5LTA - chains A and E; structure by X-ray diffraction, 2.62 A resolution.

== Chain A ==
Protein: Pre-mRNA-splicing factor ATP-dependent RNA helicase PRP43
Organism: Chaetomium thermophilum var. thermophilum DSM 1495
Notes: EC 3.6.4.13
UniProt: G0RY84 (G0RY84_CHATD); residue numbers follow UniProt; this construct covers 61-764
Chain sequence (714 residues; row label = number of the first residue in the row):
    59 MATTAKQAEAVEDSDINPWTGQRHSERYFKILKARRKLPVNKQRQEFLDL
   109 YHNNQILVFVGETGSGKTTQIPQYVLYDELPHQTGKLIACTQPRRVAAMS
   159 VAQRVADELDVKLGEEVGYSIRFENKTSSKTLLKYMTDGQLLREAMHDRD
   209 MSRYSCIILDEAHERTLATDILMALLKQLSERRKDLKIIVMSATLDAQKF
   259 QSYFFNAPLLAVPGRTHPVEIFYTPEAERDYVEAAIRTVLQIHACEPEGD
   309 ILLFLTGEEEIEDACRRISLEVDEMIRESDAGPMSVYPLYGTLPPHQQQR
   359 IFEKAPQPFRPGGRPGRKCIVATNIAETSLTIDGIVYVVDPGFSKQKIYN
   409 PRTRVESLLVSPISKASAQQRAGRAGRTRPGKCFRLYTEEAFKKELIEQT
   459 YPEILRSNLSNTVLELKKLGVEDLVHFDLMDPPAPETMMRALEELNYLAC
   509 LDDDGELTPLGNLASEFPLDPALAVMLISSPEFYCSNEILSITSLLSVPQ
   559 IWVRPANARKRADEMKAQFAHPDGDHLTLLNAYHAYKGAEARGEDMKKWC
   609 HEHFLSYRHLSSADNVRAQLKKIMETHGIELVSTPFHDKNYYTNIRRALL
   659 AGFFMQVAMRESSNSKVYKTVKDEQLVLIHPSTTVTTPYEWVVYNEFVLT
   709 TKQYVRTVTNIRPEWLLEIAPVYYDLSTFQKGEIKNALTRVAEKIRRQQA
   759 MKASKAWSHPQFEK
Disordered / not traced: 59-60, 759-772
Sequence notes: initiating methionine (59); expression tag (60, 765-772)
Metal / ion sites: Mg2+: Thr126 (together with ADP)
Ligand contacts: ADP / beryllium trifluoride: Leu96, Glu120, Thr121, Gly122, Ser123, Gly124, Lys125, Thr126, Thr127, Arg162, Asp218, Glu219, Ala251, Thr274, Ser387, Thr389, Asp391, Gln428, Arg432, Arg435, Thr436
From the paper describing this entry:
  - binding site for the 16-nt RNA strand (chain E): Arg153, Arg180, Thr195, Arg201, Glu316, Gly349, Thr381, Asn382, Lys403, Ser555, Arg562
  - mutagenesis - R180G/F181G, R180G/F181G/Y348G/T350G: abolished catalytic activity
  - mutagenesis - Y348G/T350G: unchanged catalytic activity
  - conformationally variable residues (loop rearrangement): Arg180, Phe181

== Chain E ==
Molecule: 16-nt RNA strand
Sequence (16 nucleotides; each row starts with the number of its first residue):
     1 UUUUUUUUUUUUUUUU
Disordered / not traced: 9-16

== How chain A and chain E interact ==
Residue-residue contacts (47; chain A residue first):
  Pro151(A) with U6(E), sugar contact
  Arg152(A) with U5(E), hydrogen bond to the sugar; U6(E), phosphate contact
  Arg153(A) with U6(E), hydrogen bond to the phosphate; U7(E), salt bridge to the phosphate
  Ile179(A) with U7(E), phosphate contact
  Arg180(A) with U7(E), hydrogen bond to the phosphate; U8(E), salt bridge to the phosphate
  Thr195(A) with U6(E), hydrogen bond to the phosphate; U7(E), hydrogen bond to the phosphate
  Gly197(A) with U6(E), sugar contact; U7(E), sugar contact
  Gln198(A) with U7(E), phosphate contact; U8(E), hydrogen bond to the phosphate
  Arg201(A) with U7(E), hydrogen bond to the sugar; U8(E), phosphate contact
  Thr314(A) with U4(E), sugar contact
  Gly315(A) with U4(E), phosphate contact
  Glu316(A) with U2(E), base contact; U3(E), sugar contact; U4(E), hydrogen bond to the phosphate
  Glu317(A) with U2(E), base contact
  Tyr348(A) with U5(E), phosphate contact
  Gly349(A) with U5(E), hydrogen bond to the phosphate
  Thr350(A) with U3(E), base contact
  Thr381(A) with U4(E), phosphate contact; U5(E), hydrogen bond to the phosphate
  Asn382(A) with U4(E), hydrogen bond to the sugar
  Ile383(A) with U5(E), phosphate contact
  Lys403(A) with U2(E), phosphate contact; U3(E), salt bridge to the phosphate; U4(E), salt bridge to the phosphate
  Lys405(A) with U4(E), base contact
  Leu416(A) with U3(E), phosphate contact; U4(E), base contact
  Pro526(A) with U7(E), hydrogen bond to the base
  Ser555(A) with U3(E), base contact
  Val556(A) with U3(E), base contact
  Pro557(A) with U3(E), base contact
  Arg562(A) with U1(E), salt bridge to the phosphate
  Gln627(A) with U8(E), hydrogen bond to the phosphate
  His688(A) with U1(E), salt bridge to the phosphate
  Pro689(A) with U1(E), base contact
  Ser690(A) with U1(E), hydrogen bond to the phosphate
  Thr708(A) with U1(E), sugar contact
  Arg714(A) with U2(E), sugar contact; U3(E), salt bridge to the phosphate
Interface residues without a listed pair, chain A (35 interface residues in all): Glu461, Leu527

== In short ==
35 residues of chain A face 8 of chain E across their interface; the contacts include 14 hydrogen bonds and 7
salt bridges. Among the polar pairs are Pro526(A)-U7(E), Arg152(A)-U5(E) and Arg201(A)-U7(E). From the paper:
a binding site for the 16-nt RNA strand (chain E) at Arg153(A), Arg180(A) and Thr195(A) among others;
R180G/F181G and R180G/F181G/Y348G/T350G of chain A abolish catalytic activity.
Chain A is Pre-mRNA-splicing factor ATP-dependent RNA helicase PRP43 (Chaetomium thermophilum var.
thermophilum DSM 1495) and chain E is a 16-nt RNA strand; the structure, Crystal structure of the
Prp43-ADP-BeF3-U7-RNA complex, was determined by X-ray diffraction, deposited together with 5LTJ and 5LTK.
